Entry 7M33 (electron microscopy, 3.55 A resolution); this record covers chains C and D.

== Chain C ==
Protein: Probable multidrug resistance ABC transporter ATP-binding/permease protein YheI
Source organism: Bacillus subtilis subsp. subtilis str. 168
Notes: EC 7.6.2.-
UniProt: O07550 (YHEI_BACSU); residues 2-585 here = UniProt positions 2-585
Amino-acid sequence (607 residues; row label = number of the first residue in the row; numbers below 1 keep their minus sign (Met-21 is residue -21)):
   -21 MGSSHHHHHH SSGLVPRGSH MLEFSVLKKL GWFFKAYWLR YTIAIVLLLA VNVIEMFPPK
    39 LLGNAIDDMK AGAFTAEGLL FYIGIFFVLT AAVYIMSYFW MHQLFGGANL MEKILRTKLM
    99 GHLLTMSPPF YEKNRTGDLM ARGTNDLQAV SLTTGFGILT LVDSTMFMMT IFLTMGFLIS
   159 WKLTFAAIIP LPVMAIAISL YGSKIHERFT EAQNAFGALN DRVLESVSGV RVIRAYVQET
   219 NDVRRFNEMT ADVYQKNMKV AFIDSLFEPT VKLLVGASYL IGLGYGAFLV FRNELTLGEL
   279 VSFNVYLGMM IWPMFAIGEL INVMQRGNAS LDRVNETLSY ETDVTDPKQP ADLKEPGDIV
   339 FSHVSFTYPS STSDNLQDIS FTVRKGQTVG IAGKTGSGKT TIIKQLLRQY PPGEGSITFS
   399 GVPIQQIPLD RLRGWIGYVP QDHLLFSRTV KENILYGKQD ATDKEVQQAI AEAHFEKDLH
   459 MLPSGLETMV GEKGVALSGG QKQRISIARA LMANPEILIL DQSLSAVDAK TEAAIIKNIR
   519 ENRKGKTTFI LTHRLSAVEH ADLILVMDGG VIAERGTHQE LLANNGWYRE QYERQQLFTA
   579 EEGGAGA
Disordered / not traced: -21 to 1, 575-585
Construct notes: initiating methionine (-21); expression tag (-20 to 1); conflict Gln500 (Asp in O07550)
Small-molecule neighbours:
  - ATP (adenosine-5'-triphosphate): Glu110, Tyr346, Ser348, Lys372, Thr373, Gly374, Ser375, Gly376, Lys377, Thr378, Thr379, Lys382, Tyr388, Gln419, Asp499, Gln500
  - hoechst 33342 (HT1; 2'-(4-ethoxyphenyl)-5-(4-methyl-1-piperazinyl)-2,5'-bi-benzimidazole), molecule 1: Leu26, Val29, Asn30, Glu33, Trp78, Phe83, Ala86, Asn87, Ser129, Leu130, Phe134, Asp141, Phe145, Trp290
  - hoechst 33342 (HT1), molecule 2: Leu130, Phe134, Phe245, Glu246, Val249, Lys250, Val253, Tyr257, Ile289, Trp290, Phe293, Glu297

== Chain D ==
Protein: Probable multidrug resistance ABC transporter ATP-binding/permease protein YheH
Source organism: Bacillus subtilis subsp. subtilis str. 168
Notes: EC 7.6.2.-
UniProt: O07549 (YHEH_BACSU); residue numbers follow UniProt; this construct covers 1-673
Amino-acid sequence (681 residues; each row starts with the number of its first residue):
     1 MKIGKTLWRY ALLYRKLLIT AVLLLTVAVG AELTGPFIGK KMIDDHILGI EKTWYEAAEK
    61 DKNAVQFHGV SYVREDRLQE PVSKAKEAHI YQVGMAFYFV DQAVSFDGNR TVSDGKLTIT
   121 NGDKSRAYAA EKLTKQELFQ FYQPEIKGMV LLIALYGGLL VFSVFFQYGQ HYLLQMSANR
   181 IIQKMRQDVF SHIQKMPIRY FDNLPAGKVV ARITNDTEAI RDLYVTVLST FVTSGIYMFG
   241 IFTALFLLDV KLAFVALAIV PIIWLWSVIY RRYASYYNQK IRSINSDINA KMNESIQGMT
   301 IIQAFRHQKE TMREFEELNE SHFYFQNRML NLNSLMSHNL VNVIRNLAFV ALIWHFGGAS
   361 LNAAGIVSIG VLYAFVDYLN RLFQPITGIV NQFSKLELAR VSAGRVFELL EEKNTEEAGE
   421 PAKERALGRV EFRDVSFAYQ EGEEVLKHIS FTAQKGETVA LVGHTGSGKS SILNLLFRFY
   481 DAQKGDVLID GKSIYNMSRQ ELRSHMGIVL QDPYLFSGTI GSNVSLDDER MTEEEIKNAL
   541 RQVGAEPLLK KLPKGINEPV IEKGSTLSSG ERQLISFARA LAFDPAILIL DQATAHIDTE
   601 TEAVIQKALD VVKQGRTTFV IAHRLSTIRN ADQILVLDKG EIVERGNHEE LMALEGQYYQ
   661 MYELQKGQKH SIALEHHHHH H
Disordered / not traced: 1, 666-681
Construct notes: conflict Ala154 (Cys in O07549), Ala256 (Cys in O07549), Ala351 (Cys in O07549), Gln592 (Glu in O07549); expression tag (674-681)
Small-molecule neighbours:
  - ATP (adenosine-5'-triphosphate): Asp202, Tyr439, Gln440, Val445, Ser467, Gly468, Lys469, Ser470, Ser471, Ile472, Gln511, Gln592
  - hoechst 33342 (HT1; 2'-(4-ethoxyphenyl)-5-(4-methyl-1-piperazinyl)-2,5'-bi-benzimidazole): Glu32, Arg381, Gln384

== How chain C and chain D interact ==
Residue-residue contacts (216):
  Leu40(C) with Phe349(D), hydrophobic
  Ile44(C) with Ile369(D), hydrophobic; Leu372(D), hydrophobic
  Met47(C) with Phe356(D); Gly357(D); Ser360(D)
  Lys48(C) with Leu48(D); Gln92(D), hydrogen bond (backbone-side chain); Arg110(D), hydrogen bond (backbone-side chain); Ile366(D), hydrogen bond (side chain-backbone); Ile369(D)
  Ala49(C) with Gln92(D); Gly94(D)
  Gly50(C) with Gln92(D); Asn109(D); Arg110(D)
  Phe52(C) with Gly357(D); Ser360(D)
  Leu57(C) with Ile353(D); Gly357(D)
  Ile61(C) with Val350(D), hydrophobic
  Phe64(C) with Asn346(D); Phe349(D), hydrophobic; Val350(D), hydrophobic; Ile353(D), hydrophobic
  Phe65(C) with Leu347(D), hydrophobic; Val350(D), hydrophobic
  Thr68(C) with Val343(D); Asn346(D)
  Tyr72(C) with Leu335(D), hydrogen bond (side chain-backbone); Asn339(D); Val343(D), hydrophobic
  Ser75(C) with Asn339(D)
  Tyr76(C) with Asn331(D), hydrogen bond; Ser334(D); Asn339(D)
  Met79(C) with Leu330(D); Ser334(D); Asn339(D)
  His80(C) with Asn327(D), hydrogen bond; Leu330(D)
  Phe83(C) with Leu330(D), hydrophobic
  Gly84(C) with Phe323(D); Leu330(D)
  Asn87(C) with Phe323(D); Gln326(D), hydrogen bond; Leu330(D)
  Leu88(C) with Phe323(D)
  Glu90(C) with Gln326(D)
  Lys91(C) with Glu316(D), salt bridge; Asn319(D), hydrogen bond (backbone-side chain)
  Arg94(C) with Asn285(D); Ile288(D); Phe315(D); Asn319(D)
  Thr95(C) with Met312(D); Glu316(D), hydrogen bond; Asn319(D)
  Met98(C) with Met292(D), hydrophobic; Ser295(D); Met312(D), hydrophobic; Phe315(D), hydrophobic
  Gly99(C) with Met312(D)
  Leu101(C) with Met299(D)
  Leu102(C) with Met299(D); Gln303(D); Gln308(D); Met312(D), hydrophobic
  Met104(C) with Gln303(D), hydrogen bond (backbone-side chain)
  Tyr109(C) with Ile296(D), hydrophobic; Met299(D)
  Thr114(C) with Ile296(D)
  Met118(C) with Asn293(D)
  Thr122(C) with Asn289(D)
  Phe194(C) with Arg186(D); Thr214(D); Asn215(D); Glu218(D)
  Asn198(C) with Val210(D); Thr214(D), hydrogen bond; Asn215(D)
  Val201(C) with Ile213(D), hydrophobic
  Leu202(C) with Ala206(D), hydrophobic; Val210(D), hydrophobic
  Glu203(C) with Tyr514(D); Leu515(D); Phe516(D)
  Val205(C) with Phe201(D), hydrophobic; Ala206(D), hydrophobic; Val209(D), hydrophobic
  Ser206(C) with Tyr514(D)
  Arg209(C) with Ile198(D); Asp202(D), salt bridge; Leu475(D); Phe479(D)
  Val210(C) with Leu510(D), hydrophobic; Arg579(D)
  Ile211(C) with Gln194(D); Phe516(D), hydrophobic
  Arg212(C) with Ile193(D); Gln194(D), hydrogen bond (side chain-backbone); Met196(D), hydrogen bond (side chain-backbone); Ile198(D); Arg503(D)
  Ala213(C) with Arg503(D); Met506(D); Ile508(D), hydrophobic
  Tyr214(C) with Gly507(D); Ile508(D); Arg579(D); Ala580(D), hydrogen bond (side chain-backbone); Phe583(D), hydrophobic
  Val215(C) with Glu420(D); Gln500(D); Arg503(D); Ser504(D)
  Gln216(C) with Leu526(D); Phe583(D)
  Glu217(C) with Gln194(D); Arg503(D), salt bridge
  Asp220(C) with Leu526(D); Asp527(D); Asp528(D); Glu529(D)
  Val221(C) with Phe190(D); Gln194(D)
  Arg223(C) with Asp527(D), hydrogen bond (side chain-backbone); Glu529(D), salt bridge
  Phe224(C) with Leu526(D); Asp527(D)
  Asn225(C) with Arg186(D); Phe190(D)
  Glu226(C) with Gln187(D)
  Ala229(C) with Gln183(D)
  Asp230(C) with Gln183(D), hydrogen bond; Gln187(D)
  Gln233(C) with Asn179(D); Arg180(D); Gln183(D)
  Met236(C) with Tyr172(D); Gln175(D); Met176(D); Asn179(D), hydrogen bond
  Ala239(C) with Gln175(D)
  Phe240(C) with Tyr168(D); Tyr172(D)
  Asp242(C) with His171(D), salt bridge; Gln175(D)
  Ser243(C) with Tyr168(D); His171(D)
  Pro247(C) with Val164(D); Tyr168(D)
  Lys250(C) with Glu32(D), salt bridge; Leu160(D); Gln167(D); Tyr237(D)
  Leu251(C) with Val164(D), hydrophobic
  Gly254(C) with Tyr156(D); Leu160(D)
  Ala255(C) with Leu160(D)
  Tyr257(C) with Tyr156(D)
  Leu258(C) with Ile153(D), hydrophobic; Tyr156(D), hydrophobic
  Leu261(C) with Gly39(D); Met42(D), hydrophobic; Tyr373(D), hydrophobic
  Gly262(C) with Met149(D); Ile153(D)
  Ala265(C) with Ile47(D), hydrophobic; Met149(D), hydrophobic
  Phe266(C) with Met149(D), hydrophobic
  Val268(C) with Ile47(D), hydrophobic; Tyr142(D)
  Phe269(C) with Ile47(D), hydrophobic; Phe139(D); Tyr142(D), hydrophobic; Ile146(D), hydrophobic; Met149(D), hydrophobic
  Asn271(C) with Lys135(D), hydrogen bond (backbone-side chain); Leu138(D)
  Thr274(C) with Met95(D)
  Leu275(C) with Ile43(D), hydrophobic; Leu48(D), hydrophobic; Ile369(D), hydrophobic
  Asn282(C) with Tyr373(D), hydrogen bond
  Val283(C) with Val376(D), hydrophobic
  Gln387(C) with Thr300(D)
  Asp408(C) with Arg306(D)
  Arg411(C) with Gln303(D), hydrogen bond (side chain-backbone); Ala304(D); Arg306(D); Gln308(D)
  Gly412(C) with Arg306(D)
  Ile414(C) with Ala304(D)
  Tyr416(C) with Phe305(D)
  Leu422(C) with Gly298(D); Ile301(D), hydrophobic
  Phe424(C) with Glu294(D); Gly298(D); Ile301(D), hydrophobic; Ile302(D), hydrophobic
  Ser425(C) with Glu294(D), hydrogen bond
  Arg426(C) with Glu314(D), salt bridge
  Tyr434(C) with Ile302(D); Phe305(D); His307(D), hydrogen bond; Thr311(D)
  Gly435(C) with Phe305(D)
  Gln437(C) with Arg306(D), hydrogen bond (side chain-backbone)
  Arg487(C) with Ile301(D); Phe305(D)
  Arg572(C) with Tyr662(D), hydrogen bond (side chain-backbone); Glu663(D), hydrogen bond (side chain-backbone); Gln665(D), hydrogen bond (side chain-backbone)
  Gln573(C) with Glu663(D)
  Gln574(C) with Glu663(D)
Also at the interface, not in a pair above, chain C (128 interface residues in all): Pro36, Ala43, Asp45, Ala51, Tyr60, Leu97, Thr103, Ser105, Pro106, Leu117, Gly121, Leu197, Arg200, Ser204, Gly207, Val208, Thr218, Asn219, Arg222, Tyr232, Asn235, Leu244, Glu246, Arg270, Leu278, Val279, Pro418, Ala488, Ala491
Also at the interface, not in a pair above, chain D (135 interface residues in all): His46, Phe97, Glu145, Val161, Lys195, Lys291, Gln297, His322, Leu340, Trp354, Gly358, Gly365, Asp377, Arg381, Glu416, Lys563, Ser576, Tyr659

== Overview ==
Chain C and chain D form an interface of 128 and 135 residues respectively, with 26 hydrogen bonds and 7 salt
bridges. Polar pairs include Lys91(C)-Glu316(D), Arg209(C)-Asp202(D) and Glu217(C)-Arg503(D). One hoechst
33342 molecule is bound between chain C and chain D.
Chain C is Probable multidrug resistance ABC transporter ATP-binding/permease protein YheI and chain D is
Probable multidrug resistance ABC transporter ATP-binding/permease protein YheH, both from Bacillus subtilis
subsp. subtilis str. 168; the structure, The structure of Bacillus subtilis BmrCD in the inward-facing
conformation bound to Hoechst-33342 and ATP, was determined by electron microscopy.
